PDB entry 1HGC | X-ray diffraction, 2.10 A resolution | chains B and C of the 4 polymer chains in the assembly

[Chain B]
Molecule: Hemoglobin (deoxy) (beta chain)
Organism: Homo sapiens
UniProtKB: P68871 (HBB_HUMAN); numbering as in UniProt (aligned over 1-146)
Chain sequence (146 residues; each row starts with the number of its first residue):
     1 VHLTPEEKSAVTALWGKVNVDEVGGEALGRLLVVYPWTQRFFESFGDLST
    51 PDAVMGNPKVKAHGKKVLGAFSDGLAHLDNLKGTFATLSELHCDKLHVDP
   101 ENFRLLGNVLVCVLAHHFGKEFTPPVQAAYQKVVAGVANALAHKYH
Metal / ion sites: heme Fe near H92 (its only coordinating residue here)
Small-molecule neighbours: heme (HEM): L31, T38, F41, F42, F45, H63, K66, V67, A70, F71, F85, L88, L91, H92, L96, V98, N102, F103, L106, V137, L141
UniProt features mapped onto this chain:
  - natural variant: L3 (H3L: In Graz; this construct carries the variant), E7 (E7A: In G-Makassar; E7K: In Hb C; E7Q: In Machida; E7V: In SKCA), K8 (E8K: In G-Siriraj; this construct carries the variant), V11 (A11V: In Iraq-Halabja; this construct carries the variant), G16 (W16G: In Randwick; this construct carries the variant), V23 (E23V: In D-Granada; this construct carries the variant), G24 (V24G: In Miyashiro; this construct carries the variant), G25 (G25D: In Moscva; G25R: In Riverdale-Bronx; G25V: In Savannah), L32 (L32P: In Yokohama), V33 (L33V: In Muscat; this construct carries the variant), R40 (Q40R: In Tianshui; this construct carries the variant), F42 (F42Y: In Mequon; deletion: In Bruxelles), 11 further natural variant entries in UniProt

[Chain C]
Molecule: Hemoglobin (oxy) (alpha chain)
Organism: Homo sapiens
UniProtKB: P69905 (HBA_HUMAN); residue numbers follow UniProt; this construct covers 1-141
Chain sequence (141 residues; row label = number of the first residue in the row):
     1 VLSPADKTNVKAAWGKVGAHAGEYGAEALERMFLSFPTTKTYFPHFDLSH
    51 GSAQVKGHGKKVADALTNAVAHVDDMPNALSALSDLHAHKLRVDPVNFKL
   101 LSHCLLVTLAAHLPAEFTPAVHASLDKFLASVSTVLTSKYR
Metal / ion sites: heme Fe: H87 (together with oxygen molecule)
Small-molecule neighbours:
  - heme (HEM): M32, T39, Y42, F43, H45, F46, H58, K61, V62, A65, L66, L83, L86, H87, L91, V93, N97, F98, L101, V132, L136
  - oxygen molecule (OXY): L29, F43, H58, V62, H87, L101
UniProt features mapped onto this chain:
  - site: K61 (Not glycated)
  - natural variant: D6 (A6D: In J-Toronto; this construct carries the variant), A13 (A13D: In J-Paris 1/J-Aljezur), E27 (A27E: In Shenyang; this construct carries the variant), K61 (K61N: In Zambia; deletion: In Clinic), D64 (A64D: In Pontoise; this construct carries the variant), D75 (D75A: In Lille; D75G: In Chapel Hill; D75N: In G-Pest), A111 (A111D: In Petah Tikva)

[Chain B / chain C interface]
Residue-residue contacts - 27 pairs, chain B then chain C:
  V34(B) - R141(C)  hydrogen bond (backbone-side chain)
  Y35(B) - R141(C)
  P36(B) - Y140(C)
  P36(B) - R141(C)
  W37(B) - R92(C)
  W37(B) - D94(C)  hydrogen bond
  W37(B) - P95(C)
  W37(B) - Y140(C)  hydrophobic
  W37(B) - R141(C)
  Q39(B) - R92(C)
  R40(B) - Y42(C)
  R40(B) - L91(C)  hydrogen bond (side chain-backbone)
  R40(B) - R92(C)  hydrogen bond (side chain-backbone)
  H97(B) - T41(C)
  H97(B) - P44(C)
  V98(B) - T41(C)
  D99(B) - T41(C)
  D99(B) - Y42(C)  hydrogen bond
  D99(B) - D94(C)
  D99(B) - N97(C)
  P100(B) - T38(C)
  E101(B) - D94(C)
  E101(B) - V96(C)
  L105(B) - D94(C)
  Y145(B) - T41(C)
  H146(B) - P37(C)
  H146(B) - K40(C)  hydrogen bond (backbone-side chain)

[Summary]
The chain B/chain C interface involves 14 residues from each chain; the contacts include 6 hydrogen bonds.
Polar contacts include V34(B)-R141(C), W37(B)-D94(C) and R40(B)-L91(C). Chain B binds heme. Chain C binds heme
and oxygen molecule.
Chain B is Hemoglobin (deoxy) (beta chain) and chain C is Hemoglobin (oxy) (alpha chain), both from Homo
sapiens; the structure, High resolution crystal structures and comparisons of T state deoxyhaemoglobin and two
liganded T-state haemoglobins: t(alpha-oxy)haemoglobin ..., was determined by X-ray diffraction together with
1HGA and 1HGB from the same study.
